PDB entry 8CYE | electron microscopy, 3.90 A resolution | chains A and L of the 22 polymer chains in the assembly

# Chain A (and L)
Name: Flagellin
From: Escherichia coli O127:H6
Notes: chain L of this document is another copy of the same molecule, construct and numbering; everything in this record applies to it too
Reference sequence: B7USU2 (FLIC_ECO27); residues 1-548 here = UniProt positions 1-548
Amino-acid sequence (548 residues; row label = number of the first residue in the row):
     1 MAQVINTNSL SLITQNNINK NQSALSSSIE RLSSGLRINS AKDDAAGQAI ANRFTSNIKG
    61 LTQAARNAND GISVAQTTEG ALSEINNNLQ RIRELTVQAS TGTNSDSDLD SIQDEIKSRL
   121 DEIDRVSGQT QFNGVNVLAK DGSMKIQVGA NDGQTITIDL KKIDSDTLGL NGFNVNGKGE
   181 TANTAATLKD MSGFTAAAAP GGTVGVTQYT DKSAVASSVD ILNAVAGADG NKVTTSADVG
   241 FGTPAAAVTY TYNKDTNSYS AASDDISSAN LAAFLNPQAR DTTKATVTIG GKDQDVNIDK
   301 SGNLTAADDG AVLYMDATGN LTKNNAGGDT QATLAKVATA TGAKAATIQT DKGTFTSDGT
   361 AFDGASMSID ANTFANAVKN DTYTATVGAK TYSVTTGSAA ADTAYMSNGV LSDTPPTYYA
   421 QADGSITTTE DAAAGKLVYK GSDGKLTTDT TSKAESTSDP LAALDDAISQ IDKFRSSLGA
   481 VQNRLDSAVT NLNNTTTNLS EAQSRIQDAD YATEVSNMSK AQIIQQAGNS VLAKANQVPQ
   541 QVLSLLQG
Unresolved in the structure: 1, 178-454, 548

# Interface between chain A and chain L
Pairs across the interface (12):
  Ile5(A) - Lys520(L)
  Ile5(A) - Ile523(L)  hydrophobic
  Asn8(A) - Lys520(L)
  Ser11(A) - Ser516(L)  hydrogen bond
  Gln15(A) - Thr513(L)
  Asn536(A) - Ser516(L)  hydrogen bond
  Pro539(A) - Lys520(L)
  Leu543(A) - Ile523(L)
  Leu543(A) - Gln526(L)
  Leu543(A) - Ala527(L)  hydrophobic
  Leu546(A) - Ala527(L)  hydrophobic
  Leu546(A) - Ser530(L)
Also at the interface, not in a pair above, chain A (11 interface residues in all): Thr7, Leu532, Val542
Also at the interface, not in a pair above, chain L (10 interface residues in all): Ala512, Ser519, Ile524

# Overview
11 residues of chain A and 10 residues of chain L are in contact, with 2 hydrogen bonds. Polar contacts
include Ser11(A)-Ser516(L) and Asn536(A)-Ser516(L).
Both chains are Flagellin (Escherichia coli O127:H6). Entry 8CYE (Cryo-EM asymmetric reconstruction of the
EPEC H6 bacterial flagellar filament Normal Waveform) was determined by electron microscopy together with
8CVI, 8CWM and 8CXM from the same study.
